9BAN - chains A and B of the 8 polymer chains in the assembly; structure by electron microscopy, 3.39 A resolution.

Chain A:
Name: Muellerian-inhibiting factor
Source organism: Homo sapiens
Notes: fragment: prodomain
UniProt: P03971 (MIS_HUMAN); numbering as in UniProt (aligned over 25-451)
Sequence (427 residues; numbered 25 to 451; the number before each row is that of its first residue):
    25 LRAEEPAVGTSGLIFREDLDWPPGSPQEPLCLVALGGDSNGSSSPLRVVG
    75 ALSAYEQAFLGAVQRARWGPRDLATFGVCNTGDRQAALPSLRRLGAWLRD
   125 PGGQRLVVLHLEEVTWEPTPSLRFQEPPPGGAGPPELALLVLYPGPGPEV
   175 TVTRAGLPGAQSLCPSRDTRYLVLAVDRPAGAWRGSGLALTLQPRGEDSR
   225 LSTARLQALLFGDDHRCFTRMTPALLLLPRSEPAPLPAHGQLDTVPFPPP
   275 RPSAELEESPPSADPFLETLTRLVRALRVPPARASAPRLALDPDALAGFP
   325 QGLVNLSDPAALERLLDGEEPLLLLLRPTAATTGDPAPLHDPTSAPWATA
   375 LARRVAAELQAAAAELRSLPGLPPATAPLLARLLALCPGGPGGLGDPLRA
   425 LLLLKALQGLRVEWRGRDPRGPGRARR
Unresolved in the structure: 25-288, 323-373, 394-398, 412-416, 441-451
Differences from the reference sequence: engineered mutation R450 (Gln in P03971)
Curated features (UniProtKB/Swiss-Prot):
  - site: R451 (Cleavage)
  - glycosylation (N-linked (GlcNAc...) asparagine): N64, N329
  - natural variant: L70 (L70P: In PMDS1), G101 (G101V: In PMDS1), R123 (R123W: In PMDS1), Y167 (Y167C: In PMDS1), R194 (R194C: In PMDS1)

Chain B:
Name: Muellerian-inhibiting factor
Source organism: Homo sapiens
Notes: fragment: growth factor domain
UniProt: P03971 (MIS_HUMAN); residue numbers follow UniProt; this construct covers 459-560
Sequence (109 residues; each row starts with the number of its first residue):
   452 SAGATAADGPCALRELSVDLRAERSVLIPETYQANNCQGVCGWPQSDRNP
   502 RYGNHVVLLLKMQARGAALARPPCCVPTAYAGKLLISLSEERISAHHVPN
   552 MVATECGCR
Unresolved in the structure: 452-458
Disulfide bonds: C462-C526, C488-C557, C492-C559
Differences from the reference sequence: expression tag (452-458); engineered mutation A515 (Val in P03971)
Curated features (UniProtKB/Swiss-Prot):
  - natural variant: V477 (V477A: In PMDS1), H506 (H506Q: In PMDS1), A515 (V515A: this construct carries the variant), C525 (C525Y: In PMDS1)
  - mutagenesis: R472 (R472D: Little effect on AMH signaling), L478 (L478A: Abolishes AMH signaling. Does not induce regression of the Muellerian duct), E481 (E481A: Shows a slight decrease in AMH signaling. Affects slightly Mullerian duct regression; E481R/Y: Decreases AMH signaling), Q484 (Q484S: Little effect on AMH signaling), K534 (K534A: Abolishes AMH signaling), L535 (L535Y: Little effect on AMH signaling), A546 (A546M: Abolishes AMH signaling)

Interface between chain A and chain B:
Residue-residue contacts (24; chain A residue first):
  L291(A) with L539(B), hydrophobic; S540(B); E541(B); E542(B)
  E292(A) with E541(B)
  L294(A) with L539(B), hydrophobic
  R299(A) with R475(B)
  R302(A) with L478(B), hydrogen bond (side chain-backbone)
  R312(A) with S468(B); D470(B), salt bridge; T482(B)
  L313(A) with V469(B); D470(B), hydrogen bond (backbone-backbone)
  A314(A) with D470(B)
  L315(A) with D470(B), hydrogen bond (backbone-backbone); L471(B); R472(B)
  D316(A) with R472(B)
  P317(A) with R472(B); L478(B), hydrophobic
  L426(A) with I537(B); I544(B), hydrophobic; A546(B), hydrophobic
  L427(A) with I544(B), hydrophobic
Also at the interface, not in a pair above, chain A (21 interface residues in all): T295, L320, A321, G322, R423, K429, A430, L434
Also at the interface, not in a pair above, chain B (21 interface residues in all): E474, V477, I479, E481, R543, V549

Overview:
The chain A/chain B interface involves 21 residues from each chain, with 3 hydrogen bonds and 1 salt bridge.
Polar pairs include R312(A)-D470(B), R302(A)-L478(B) and L313(A)-D470(B). UniProt lists 7 mutagenesis sites on
chain B.
Chain A is Muellerian-inhibiting factor and chain B is Muellerian-inhibiting factor, both from Homo sapiens;
the structure, The Anti-Mullerian Hormone prodomain in complex with the growth factor and 6E11 Fab in C1
symmetry, was determined by electron microscopy (same publication as 9BAO).
